Entry 8DS6 (electron microscopy, 4.90 A resolution (low resolution: residue-level contacts below are approximate; hydrogen-bond / salt-bridge calls are withheld)); this record covers chains A and B.

== Chain A (and B) ==
Molecule: Protein PEAK3
Source organism: Homo sapiens
Notes: chain B of this document is another copy of the same molecule, construct and numbering; everything in this record applies to it too
UniProtKB: Q6ZS72 (PEAK3_HUMAN); residue numbers follow UniProt; this construct covers 1-473
Chain sequence (491 residues; numbered 1 to 491; the number before each row is that of its first residue):
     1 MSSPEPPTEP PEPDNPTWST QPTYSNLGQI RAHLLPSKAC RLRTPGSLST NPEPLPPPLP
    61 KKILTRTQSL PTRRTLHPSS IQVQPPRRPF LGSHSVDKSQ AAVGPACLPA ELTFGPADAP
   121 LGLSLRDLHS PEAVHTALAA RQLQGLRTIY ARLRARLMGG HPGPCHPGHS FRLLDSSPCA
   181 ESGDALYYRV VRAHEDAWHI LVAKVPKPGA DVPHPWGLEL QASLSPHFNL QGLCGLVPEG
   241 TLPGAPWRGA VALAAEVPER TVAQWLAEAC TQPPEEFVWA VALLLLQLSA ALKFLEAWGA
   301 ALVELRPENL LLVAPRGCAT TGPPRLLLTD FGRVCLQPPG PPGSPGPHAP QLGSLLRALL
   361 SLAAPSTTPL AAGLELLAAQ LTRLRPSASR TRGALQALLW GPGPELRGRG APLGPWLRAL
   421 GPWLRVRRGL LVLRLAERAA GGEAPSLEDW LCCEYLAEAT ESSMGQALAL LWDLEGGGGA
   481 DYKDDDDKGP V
Unresolved in the structure: 1-127, 407-418, 474-491 (chain B: 1-129, 407-414, 473-491)
Construct notes: expression tag (474-491)
What the authors report for this chain:
  - mutagenesis - L146E, A436E, C453E: decreased binding to 14-3-3

== Interface between chain A and chain B ==
Contacting residue pairs (31; chain A residue first):
  H135(A) with H135(B)
  R141(A) with L433(B); E437(B)
  Q142(A) with L433(B)
  G145(A) with E437(B)
  I149(A) with E437(B); A440(B)
  R152(A) with E437(B); A440(B)
  L153(A) with A440(B)
  R156(A) with A440(B); G441(B); G442(B)
  V426(A) with V134(B)
  V432(A) with L433(B); A436(B)
  L433(A) with R141(B); Q142(B); V432(B)
  A436(A) with I149(B); V432(B); L435(B)
  E437(A) with Q144(B); G145(B); I149(B); R152(B)
  A439(A) with A439(B)
  A440(A) with I149(B); L153(B); R156(B)
  G441(A) with R156(B)
Other interface residues (no listed pair), chain A (23 interface residues in all): V134, L138, Q144, L430, L435, R438, G442
Other interface residues (no listed pair), chain B (23 interface residues in all): L138, V426, L430, R438

== Overview ==
Chain A and chain B each contribute 23 residues to their interface. The paper reports that L146E, A436E and
C453E of chain A reduce binding to 14-3-3.
Both chains are Protein PEAK3 (Homo sapiens). Entry 8DS6 (Structure of the PEAK3 pseudokinase homodimer) was
determined by electron microscopy together with 8DP5 from the same study.
